7CEK - chains B and E of the 6 polymer chains in the assembly; structure by X-ray diffraction, 2.70 A resolution.

# Chain B
Molecule: Tubulin beta chain
Organism: Sus scrofa
UniProt: A0A287AGU7 (A0A287AGU7_PIG); the author numbering skips numbers that UniProt does not, so the offset changes along the chain: 1-358 = UniProt 1-358; 367-453 = UniProt 359-445
Chain sequence (445 residues; row label = number of the first residue in the row; note: 8 numbers in that range are skipped by the numbering (no residue carries them; nothing is unmodelled there)):
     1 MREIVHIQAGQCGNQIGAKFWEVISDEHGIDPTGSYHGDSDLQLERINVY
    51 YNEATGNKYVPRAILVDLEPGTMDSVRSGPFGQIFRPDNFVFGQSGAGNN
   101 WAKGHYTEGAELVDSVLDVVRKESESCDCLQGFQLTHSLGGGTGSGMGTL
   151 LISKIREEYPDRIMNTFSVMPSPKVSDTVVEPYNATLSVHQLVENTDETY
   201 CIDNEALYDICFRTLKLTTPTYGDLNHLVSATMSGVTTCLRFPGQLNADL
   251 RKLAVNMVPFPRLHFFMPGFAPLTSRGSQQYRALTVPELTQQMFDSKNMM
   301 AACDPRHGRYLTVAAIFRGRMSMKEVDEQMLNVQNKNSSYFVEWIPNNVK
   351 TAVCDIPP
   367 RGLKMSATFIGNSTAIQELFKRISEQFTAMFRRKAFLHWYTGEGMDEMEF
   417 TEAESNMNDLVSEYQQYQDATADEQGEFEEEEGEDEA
Unresolved in the structure: 1, 276-279, 439-453
Bound ions: Mg2+: Gln-11 (together with GDP); Ca2+ near Glu-111 (its only coordinating residue here)
Residues lining bound ligands:
  - FW9 (N4-(1,3-benzodioxol-5-ylmethyl)-6-(3-methoxyphenyl)pyrimidine-2,4-diamine): Tyr-50, Gln-134, Asn-165, Phe-167, Glu-198, Tyr-200, Val-236, Thr-237, Cys-239, Leu-240, Leu-246, Leu-250, Leu-253, Ala-254, Met-257, Phe-266, Ala-314, Ile-316, Ala-352, Ile-376
  - GDP (guanosine-5'-diphosphate): Gly-10, Gln-11, Cys-12, Gln-15, Ile-16, Asn-99, Ser-138, Gly-140, Gly-141, Gly-142, Thr-143, Gly-144, Val-169, Pro-171, Val-175, Asp-177, Glu-181, Asn-204, Leu-207, Tyr-222, Leu-225, Asn-226
Reported in the primary citation:
  - binding site for FW9: Glu-198

# Chain E
Molecule: Stathmin-4
Organism: Rattus norvegicus
UniProt: P63043 (STMN4_RAT); residues 5-145 here correspond to UniProt positions 49-189 (UniProt number = residue number + 44)
Chain sequence (143 residues; numbered 3 to 145; the number before each row is that of its first residue):
     3 MADMEVIELNKCTSGQSFEVILKPPSFDGVPEFNASLPRRRDPSLEEIQK
    53 KLEAAEERRKYQEAELLKHLAEKREHEREVIQKAIEENNNFIKMAKEKLA
   103 QKMESNKENREAHLAAMLERLQEKDKHAEEVRKNKELKEEASR
Unresolved in the structure: 3-5, 29-43, 144-145
Differences from the reference sequence: expression tag (3-4)
UniProt features mapped onto this chain:
  - modified residue: Ser-46 (Phosphoserine)

# How chain B and chain E interact
Residue-residue contacts - 27 pairs, chain B then chain E:
  His-105(B) / Lys-75(E)  hydrogen bond
  Tyr-106(B) / His-78(E)  hydrogen bond
  Tyr-106(B) / Glu-79(E)
  Tyr-106(B) / Val-82(E)  hydrophobic
  Tyr-106(B) / Ile-83(E)
  Leu-150(B) / Arg-76(E)
  Leu-150(B) / Glu-79(E)
  Ser-153(B) / Leu-72(E)
  Ser-153(B) / Lys-75(E)
  Ser-153(B) / Arg-76(E)  hydrogen bond
  Lys-154(B) / Arg-76(E)
  Lys-154(B) / Glu-79(E)  salt bridge
  Arg-156(B) / Leu-68(E)
  Glu-157(B) / Leu-72(E)
  Glu-157(B) / Arg-76(E)  salt bridge
  Pro-160(B) / Glu-65(E)
  Gln-191(B) / Lys-75(E)
  Glu-194(B) / His-71(E)  salt bridge
  Thr-407(B) / Lys-85(E)
  Glu-409(B) / Val-82(E)
  Glu-409(B) / Ala-86(E)
  Gly-410(B) / Val-82(E)
  Gly-410(B) / Lys-85(E)  hydrogen bond (backbone-side chain)
  Gly-410(B) / Ala-86(E)
  Met-411(B) / Val-82(E)
  Met-411(B) / Lys-85(E)  hydrogen bond (backbone-side chain)
  Glu-415(B) / His-78(E)  salt bridge
Other interface residues (no listed pair), chain B (17 interface residues in all): Thr-107, Gly-408
Other interface residues (no listed pair), chain E (13 interface residues in all): Leu-69

# In short
17 residues of chain B and 13 residues of chain E are in contact; the contacts include 5 hydrogen bonds and 4
salt bridges. Polar pairs include Lys-154(B)/Glu-79(E), Glu-157(B)/Arg-76(E) and Glu-194(B)/His-71(E). Bound
to chain B: GDP and compound FW9. The paper reports a binding site for FW9 at Glu-198(B).
Chain B is Tubulin beta chain (Sus scrofa) and chain E is Stathmin-4 (Rattus norvegicus); the structure,
Crystal structure of T2R-TTL-BML-284 complex, was determined by X-ray diffraction (same publication as 7CE6,
7CDA and 7CE8).
